6P94 - chains A and B of the 5 polymer chains in the assembly; structure by X-ray diffraction, 2.09 A resolution.

# Chain A (and B)
Protein: DNA-(apurinic or apyrimidinic site) lyase
Source organism: Homo sapiens
Notes: EC 3.1.-.-, 4.2.99.18; chain B of this document is another copy of the same molecule, construct and numbering; everything in this record applies to it too
UniProt: P27695 (APEX1_HUMAN); residues 43-318 here = UniProt positions 43-318
Chain sequence (276 residues; row label = number of the first residue in the row):
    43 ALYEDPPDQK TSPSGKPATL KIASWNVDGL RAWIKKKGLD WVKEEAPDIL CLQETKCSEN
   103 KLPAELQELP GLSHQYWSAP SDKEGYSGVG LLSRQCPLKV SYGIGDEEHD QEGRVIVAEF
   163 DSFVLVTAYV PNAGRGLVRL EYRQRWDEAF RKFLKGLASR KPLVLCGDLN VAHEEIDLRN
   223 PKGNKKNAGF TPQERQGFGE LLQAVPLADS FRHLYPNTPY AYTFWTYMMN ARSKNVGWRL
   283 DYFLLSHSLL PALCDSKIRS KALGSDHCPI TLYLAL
Construct notes: conflict Ala65 (Cys in P27695)
Metal / ion sites: Mg2+: Glu96 (shared with 1 residue of chain D; 1 residue of chain P)
From the paper describing this entry:
  - conformationally variable residues: Trp83
  - mutagenesis - K98A: unchanged growth
  - mutagenesis - F266A: increased growth
  - mutagenesis - R177A, D210N: decreased growth in response to MMS
  - mutagenesis - D70A: increased growth in response to bleomycin
  - mutagenesis - D70A: unchanged growth in response to paraquat
  - mutagenesis - D210N: decreased growth in response to oxidising agents

# Chain A / chain B interface
Residue-residue contacts (32; chain A residue first):
  Ser100(A) with Leu140(B)
  Glu101(A) with Gln137(B); Cys138(B), hydrogen bond (side chain-backbone)
  Asn102(A) with Leu140(B); Asp163(B), hydrogen bond
  Tyr118(A) with Pro112(B)
  Trp119(A) with His116(B), hydrogen bond (backbone-side chain); Cys138(B)
  Ser120(A) with Cys138(B)
  Ala121(A) with Cys138(B)
  Ser123(A) with Leu140(B); Lys141(B)
  Cys138(A) with Pro112(B), hydrophobic
  Pro139(A) with Pro112(B)
  Leu140(A) with Gln109(B); Glu110(B)
  Lys141(A) with Gln109(B); Glu110(B)
  Val142(A) with Ser115(B)
  Tyr144(A) with Ser115(B), hydrogen bond; His116(B), hydrogen bond
  Glu150(A) with Glu101(B); Gln117(B); Tyr118(B); Trp119(B), hydrogen bond (side chain-backbone); Tyr144(B), hydrogen bond (backbone-side chain)
  His151(A) with Tyr144(B)
  Gln153(A) with Tyr118(B), hydrogen bond; Cys138(B), hydrogen bond; Pro139(B), hydrogen bond (side chain-backbone); Lys141(B); Val142(B), hydrogen bond (side chain-backbone)
Also at the interface, not in a pair above, chain B (18 interface residues in all): Arg136

# In short
17 residues of chain A and 18 residues of chain B are in contact; the contacts include 11 hydrogen bonds.
Polar pairs include Glu101(A)-Cys138(B), Asn102(A)-Asp163(B) and Trp119(A)-His116(B). From the paper: R177A
and D210N of chain A reduce growth in response to MMS; conformational variability at Trp83(A); 5 substitutions
were tested in all.
Chain A and chain B are both DNA-(apurinic or apyrimidinic site) lyase (Homo sapiens); the structure, Human
APE1 C65A AP-endonuclease product complex, was determined by X-ray diffraction (same publication as 6P93).
